1SI4 - chains A and C of the 4 polymer chains in the assembly; structure by X-ray diffraction, 2.20 A resolution.

Chain A (and C):
Name: Hemoglobin alpha chain
Organism: Homo sapiens
Notes: chain C of this document is another copy of the same molecule, construct and numbering; everything in this record applies to it too
UniProtKB: P69905 (HBA_HUMAN); residue numbers follow UniProt; this construct covers 1-141
Amino-acid sequence (141 residues; each row starts with the number of its first residue):
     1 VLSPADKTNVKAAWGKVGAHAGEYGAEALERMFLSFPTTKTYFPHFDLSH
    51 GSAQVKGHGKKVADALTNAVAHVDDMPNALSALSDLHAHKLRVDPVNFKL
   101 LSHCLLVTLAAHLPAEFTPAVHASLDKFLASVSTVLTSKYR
Ion coordination: heme Fe: His87 (together with cyanide ion)
Residues lining bound ligands:
  - cyanide ion (CYN): Leu29, Phe43, His58, Val62, His87, Leu101
  - heme (HEM): Met32, Thr39, Tyr42, Phe43, Phe46, His58, Lys61, Val62, Ala65, Leu66, Leu83, Leu86, His87, Leu91, Val93, Asn97, Phe98, Leu101, Val132, Leu136
Curated features (UniProtKB/Swiss-Prot):
  - site: Lys61 (Not glycated)
  - natural variant: Asp6 (A6D: In J-Toronto; this construct carries the variant), Ala13 (A13D: In J-Paris 1/J-Aljezur), Glu27 (A27E: In Shenyang; this construct carries the variant), Lys61 (K61N: In Zambia; deletion: In Clinic), Asp64 (A64D: In Pontoise; this construct carries the variant), Asp75 (D75A: In Lille; D75G: In Chapel Hill; D75N: In G-Pest), Ala111 (A111D: In Petah Tikva)

Chain A / chain C interface:
Residue-residue contacts (22):
  Val1(A) - Thr134(C)
  Val1(A) - Val135(C)  hydrophobic
  Val1(A) - Ser138(C)  hydrogen bond (backbone-side chain)
  Val1(A) - Tyr140(C)  hydrophobic
  Leu2(A) - Tyr140(C)
  Ser3(A) - Lys139(C)
  Ser3(A) - Tyr140(C)
  Ser3(A) - Arg141(C)
  Pro4(A) - Tyr140(C)
  Pro4(A) - Arg141(C)
  Lys127(A) - Lys139(C)  hydrogen bond (side chain-backbone)
  Thr134(A) - Val1(C)
  Val135(A) - Val1(C)  hydrophobic
  Ser138(A) - Val1(C)  hydrogen bond (side chain-backbone)
  Lys139(A) - Ser3(C)
  Lys139(A) - Lys127(C)  hydrogen bond (backbone-side chain)
  Tyr140(A) - Val1(C)  hydrophobic
  Tyr140(A) - Leu2(C)
  Tyr140(A) - Ser3(C)
  Tyr140(A) - Pro4(C)
  Arg141(A) - Ser3(C)
  Arg141(A) - Pro4(C)
Also at the interface, not in a pair above, chain A (13 interface residues in all): Asp6, Pro77
Also at the interface, not in a pair above, chain C (13 interface residues in all): Asp6, Pro77

Overview:
The chain A/chain C interface involves 13 residues from each chain, with 4 hydrogen bonds. Polar contacts
include Val1(A)-Ser138(C) and Lys127(A)-Lys139(C). Bound to chain A: cyanide ion and heme.
Chain A and chain C are both Hemoglobin alpha chain (Homo sapiens); the structure, Crystal structure of Human
hemoglobin A2 (in R2 state) at 2.2 A resolution, was determined by X-ray diffraction together with 1SHR from
the same study.
